PDB entry 8GJ3 | electron microscopy, 2.80 A resolution | chains D and E of the 8 polymer chains in the assembly

[Chain D]
Name: DNA polymerase III subunit tau
Source organism: Escherichia coli K-12
Notes: EC 2.7.7.7
Reference sequence: P06710 (DPO3X_ECOLI); numbering as in UniProt (aligned over 1-643)
Amino-acid sequence (643 residues; each row starts with the number of its first residue):
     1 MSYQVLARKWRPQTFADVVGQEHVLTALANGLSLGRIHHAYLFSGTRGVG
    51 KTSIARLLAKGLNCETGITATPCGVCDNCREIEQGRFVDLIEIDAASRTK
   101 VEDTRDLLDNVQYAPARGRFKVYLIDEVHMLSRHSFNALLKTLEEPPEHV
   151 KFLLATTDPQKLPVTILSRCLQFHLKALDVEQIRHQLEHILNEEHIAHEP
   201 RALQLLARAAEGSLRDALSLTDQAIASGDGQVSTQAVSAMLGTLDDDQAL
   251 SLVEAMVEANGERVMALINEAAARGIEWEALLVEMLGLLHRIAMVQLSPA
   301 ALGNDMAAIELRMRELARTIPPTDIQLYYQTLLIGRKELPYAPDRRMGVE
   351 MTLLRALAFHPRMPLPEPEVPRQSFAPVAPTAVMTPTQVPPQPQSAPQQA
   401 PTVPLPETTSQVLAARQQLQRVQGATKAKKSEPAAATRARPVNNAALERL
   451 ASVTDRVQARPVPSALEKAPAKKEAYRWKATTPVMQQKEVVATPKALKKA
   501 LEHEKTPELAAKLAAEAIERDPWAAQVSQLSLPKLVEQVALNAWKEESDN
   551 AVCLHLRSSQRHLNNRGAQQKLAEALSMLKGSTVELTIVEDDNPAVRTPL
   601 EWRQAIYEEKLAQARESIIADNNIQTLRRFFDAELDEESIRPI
Not modelled in the structure: 1, 362-643
Ion coordination: Mg2+: Thr52 (together with ADP); Zn2+: Cys64, Cys73, Cys76, Cys79
Ligand contacts:
  - ADP (adenosine-5'-diphosphate): Ala7, Arg8, Trp10, Arg11, Pro12, Asp17, Val18, Val19, Thr46, Arg47, Gly48, Val49, Gly50, Lys51, Thr52, Ser53, Leu214, Arg215, Leu218
  - tetrafluoroaluminate (ALF): Thr46, Arg47, Gly48, Lys51, Thr52, Asp126, Glu127, Thr157, Arg215
UniProt features mapped onto this chain:
  - binding site (ATP): Gly45 to Thr52
  - binding site (Zn(2+)): Cys64, Cys73, Cys76, Cys79
  - mutagenesis: Gly118 (G118D: In dnaX2016(Ts); present in both isoforms, unable to grow at 42 degrees Celsius), Glu601 (E601K: In dnaX36(Ts); present only in isoform tau, unable to grow at 42 degrees Celsius)

[Chain E]
Name: DNA polymerase III subunit delta'
Source organism: Escherichia coli K-12
Notes: EC 2.7.7.7
Reference sequence: P28631 (HOLB_ECOLI); numbering as in UniProt (aligned over 1-334)
Amino-acid sequence (334 residues; each row starts with the number of its first residue):
     1 MRWYPWLRPDFEKLVASYQAGRGHHALLIQALPGMGDDALIYALSRYLLC
    51 QQPQGHKSCGHCRGCQLMQAGTHPDYYTLAPEKGKNTLGVDAVREVTEKL
   101 NEHARLGGAKVVWVTDAALLTDAAANALLKTLEEPPAETWFFLATREPER
   151 LLATLRSRCRLHYLAPPPEQYAVTWLSREVTMSQDALLAALRLSAGSPGA
   201 ALALFQGDNWQARETLCQALAYSVPSGDWYSLLAALNHEQAPARLHWLAT
   251 LLMDALKRHHGAAQVTNVDVPGLVAELANHLSPSRLQAILGDVCHIREQL
   301 MSVTGINRELLITDLLLRIEHYLQPGVVLPVPHL
Ion coordination: Zn2+: Cys50, Cys59, Cys62, Cys65

[Interface between chain D and chain E]
Contacting residue pairs (55):
  Tyr3(D) - Gly21(E)
  Tyr3(D) - Arg22(E)
  Tyr3(D) - Gly23(E)
  Val5(D) - His24(E)
  Arg8(D) - His25(E)
  Arg8(D) - Glu133(E)
  Arg8(D) - Glu134(E)
  Arg8(D) - Pro135(E)
  Arg11(D) - Glu133(E)  salt bridge
  Arg47(D) - Thr154(E)
  Asp94(D) - Lys130(E)  salt bridge
  Ala96(D) - Asn126(E)
  Ala96(D) - Ala127(E)  hydrophobic
  Ser97(D) - Arg94(E)
  Asp126(D) - Lys130(E)
  His129(D) - Asn126(E)
  Met130(D) - Ala123(E)  hydrophobic
  Met130(D) - Asn126(E)
  Arg215(D) - Glu133(E)  salt bridge
  Arg215(D) - Ser157(E)
  Arg215(D) - Arg158(E)
  Asp216(D) - Ser157(E)
  Ser219(D) - Ser157(E)  hydrogen bond (side chain-backbone)
  Gln223(D) - Leu161(E)  hydrogen bond (side chain-backbone)
  Ala226(D) - Arg160(E)
  Asp229(D) - Lys13(E)  salt bridge
  Glu262(D) - His260(E)
  Glu262(D) - Gly261(E)
  Met265(D) - Lys257(E)
  Asn269(D) - Gln264(E)  hydrogen bond
  Glu279(D) - Glu149(E)
  Gln330(D) - Leu334(E)
  Ile334(D) - Pro332(E)  hydrophobic
  Ile334(D) - His333(E)
  Ile334(D) - Leu334(E)  hydrophobic
  Pro340(D) - Arg150(E)
  Tyr341(D) - Arg150(E)
  Tyr341(D) - Glu298(E)
  Pro343(D) - Arg146(E)
  Pro343(D) - His246(E)
  Asp344(D) - Ala195(E)
  Asp344(D) - His246(E)  salt bridge
  Arg345(D) - Glu147(E)  salt bridge
  Arg346(D) - Gln264(E)
  Met347(D) - His246(E)
  Met347(D) - Ala249(E)  hydrophobic
  Met347(D) - Met253(E)  hydrophobic
  Glu350(D) - Met253(E)
  Glu350(D) - Lys257(E)  salt bridge
  Met351(D) - Met253(E)  hydrophobic
  Leu354(D) - Leu256(E)  hydrophobic
  Leu354(D) - His260(E)
  Leu354(D) - Gln287(E)
  Arg355(D) - Pro332(E)
  Leu357(D) - His260(E)
Also at the interface, not in a pair above, chain D (40 interface residues in all): Glu92, Glu127, Gly261, Lys337, Ala358
Also at the interface, not in a pair above, chain E (45 interface residues in all): Asp122, Leu129, Ala153, Thr250, Ala262, Leu290, Cys294, Arg297

[Overview]
Chain D and chain E form an interface of 40 and 45 residues respectively; the contacts include 3 hydrogen
bonds and 7 salt bridges. Polar contacts include Arg11(D)-Glu133(E), Asp94(D)-Lys130(E) and
Arg215(D)-Glu133(E). Chain D binds ADP and tetrafluoroaluminate.
Chain D is DNA polymerase III subunit tau and chain E is DNA polymerase III subunit delta', both from
Escherichia coli K-12; the structure, E. coli clamp loader on primed template DNA, was determined by electron
microscopy together with 8GIY, 8GIZ, 8GJ0, 8GJ1 and 8GJ2 from the same study.
